5C3E - chains A and I of the 15 polymer chains in the assembly; structure by X-ray diffraction, 3.70 A resolution.

# Chain A
Name: DNA-directed RNA polymerase II subunit RPB1
From: Saccharomyces cerevisiae (strain ATCC 204508 / S288c)
Notes: EC 2.7.7.6
UniProt: P04050 (RPB1_YEAST); residue numbers follow UniProt; this construct covers 1-1733
Sequence (1733 residues; each row starts with the number of its first residue):
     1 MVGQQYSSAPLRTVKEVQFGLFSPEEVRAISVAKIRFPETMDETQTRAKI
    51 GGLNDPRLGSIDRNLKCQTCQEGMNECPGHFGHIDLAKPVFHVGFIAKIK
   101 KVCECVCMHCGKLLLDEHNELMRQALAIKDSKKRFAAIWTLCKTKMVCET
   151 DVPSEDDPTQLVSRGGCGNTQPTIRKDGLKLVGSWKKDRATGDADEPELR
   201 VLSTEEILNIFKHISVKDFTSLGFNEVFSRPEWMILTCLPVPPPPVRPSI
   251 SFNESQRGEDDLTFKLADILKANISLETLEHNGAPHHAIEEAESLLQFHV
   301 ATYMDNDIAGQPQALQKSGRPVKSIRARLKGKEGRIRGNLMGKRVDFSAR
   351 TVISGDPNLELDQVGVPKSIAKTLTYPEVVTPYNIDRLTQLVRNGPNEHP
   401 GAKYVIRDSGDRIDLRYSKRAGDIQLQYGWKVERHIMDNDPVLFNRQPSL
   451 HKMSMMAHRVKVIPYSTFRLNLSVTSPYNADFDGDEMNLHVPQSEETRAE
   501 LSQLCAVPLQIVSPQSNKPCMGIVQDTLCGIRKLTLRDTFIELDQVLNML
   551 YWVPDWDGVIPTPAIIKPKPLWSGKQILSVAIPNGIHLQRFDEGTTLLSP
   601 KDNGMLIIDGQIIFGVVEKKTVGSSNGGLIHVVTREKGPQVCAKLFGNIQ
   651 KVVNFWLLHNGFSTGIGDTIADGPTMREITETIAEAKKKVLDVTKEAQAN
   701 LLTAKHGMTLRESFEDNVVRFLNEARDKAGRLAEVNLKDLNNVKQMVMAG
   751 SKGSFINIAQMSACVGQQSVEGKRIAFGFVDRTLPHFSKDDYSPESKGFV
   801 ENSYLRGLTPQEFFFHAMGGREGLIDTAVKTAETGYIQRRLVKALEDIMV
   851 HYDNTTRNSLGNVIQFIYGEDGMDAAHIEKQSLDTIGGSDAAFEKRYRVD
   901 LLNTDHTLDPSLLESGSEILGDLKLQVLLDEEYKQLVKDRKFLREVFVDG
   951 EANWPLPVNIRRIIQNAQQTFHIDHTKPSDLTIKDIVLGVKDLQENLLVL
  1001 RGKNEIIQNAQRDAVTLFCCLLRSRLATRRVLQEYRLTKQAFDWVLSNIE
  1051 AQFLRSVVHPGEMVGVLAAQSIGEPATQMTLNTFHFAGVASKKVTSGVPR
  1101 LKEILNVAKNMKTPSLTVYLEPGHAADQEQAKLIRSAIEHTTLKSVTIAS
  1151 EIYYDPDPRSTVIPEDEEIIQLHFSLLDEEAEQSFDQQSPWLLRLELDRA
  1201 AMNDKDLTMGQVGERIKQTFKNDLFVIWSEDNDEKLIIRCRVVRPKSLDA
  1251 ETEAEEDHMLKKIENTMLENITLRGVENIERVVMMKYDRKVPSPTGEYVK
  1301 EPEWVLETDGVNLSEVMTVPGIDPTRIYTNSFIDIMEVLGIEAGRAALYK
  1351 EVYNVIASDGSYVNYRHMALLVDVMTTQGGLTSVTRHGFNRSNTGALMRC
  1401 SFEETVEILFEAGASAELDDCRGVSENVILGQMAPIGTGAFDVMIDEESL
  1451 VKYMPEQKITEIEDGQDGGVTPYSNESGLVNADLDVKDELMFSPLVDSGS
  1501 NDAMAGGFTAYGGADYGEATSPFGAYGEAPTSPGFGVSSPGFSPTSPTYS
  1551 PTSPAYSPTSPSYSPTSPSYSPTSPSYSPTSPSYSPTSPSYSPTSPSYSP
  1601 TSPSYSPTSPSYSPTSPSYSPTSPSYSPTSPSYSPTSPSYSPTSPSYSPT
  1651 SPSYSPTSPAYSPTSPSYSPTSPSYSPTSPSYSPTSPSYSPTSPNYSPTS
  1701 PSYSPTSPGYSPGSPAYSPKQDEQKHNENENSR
Unresolved in the structure: 1, 44, 1084-1088, 1176-1184, 1246-1253, 1455-1733
Metal / ion sites: Zn2+ site 1: Cys67, His80; Zn2+ site 2: Cys110, Cys167; Mg2+: Asp481 (shared with 1 residue of chain R)
Swiss-Prot annotation at these positions:
  - region: Pro248 to Asp260 (Lid loop), Asn306 to Lys323 (Rudder loop), Pro810 to Glu822 (Bridging helix)
  - binding site (Zn(2+)): Cys67, Cys70, Cys77, His80, Cys107, Cys110, Cys148, Cys167
  - binding site (Mg(2+)): Asp481, Asp483, Asp485
  - modified residue: Thr1471 (Phosphothreonine)
  - cross-link (Glycyl lysine isopeptide (Lys-Gly)): Lys695 (interchain with G-Cter in ubiquitin), Lys1246 (interchain with G-Cter in ubiquitin), Lys1350 (interchain with G-Cter in ubiquitin)
  - natural variant: Ser1653 to Pro1659 (deletion: In strain: A364A)
  - mutagenesis: Lys1246 (K1246R: Impairs ubiquitination during transcription stress)

# Chain I
Name: DNA-directed RNA polymerase II subunit RPB9
From: Saccharomyces cerevisiae (strain ATCC 204508 / S288c)
UniProt: P27999 (RPB9_YEAST); residues 1-122 here = UniProt positions 1-122
Sequence (122 residues; numbered 1 to 122; the number before each row is that of its first residue):
     1 MTTFRFCRDCNNMLYPREDKENNRLLFECRTCSYVEEAGSPLVYRHELIT
    51 NIGETAGVVQDIGSDPTLPRSDRECPKCHSRENVFFQSQQRRKDTSMVLF
   101 FVCLSCSHIFTSDQKNKRTQFS
Unresolved in the structure: 1, 116-122
Metal / ion sites: Zn2+ site 1: Cys10, Cys29, Cys32; Zn2+ site 2: Cys75, Cys78, Cys106
Swiss-Prot annotation at these positions:
  - zinc finger: Cys7 to Cys32 (C4-type), Ser71 to Thr111 (TFIIS-type)
  - binding site (Zn(2+)): Cys7, Cys10, Cys29, Cys32, Cys75, Cys78, Cys103, Cys106
  - modified residue: Ser40 (Phosphoserine)

# How chain A and chain I interact
Contacting residue pairs - 65 pairs, chain A then chain I:
  Ala697(A) with Ser96(I); Met97(I); Val98(I)
  Gln698(A) with Val98(I); Leu99(I); Ser112(I), hydrogen bond (backbone-side chain)
  Ala699(A) with Ser112(I); Gln114(I), hydrogen bond (backbone-backbone)
  Asn700(A) with Val98(I); Asp113(I), hydrogen bond; Lys115(I)
  Leu701(A) with Gln114(I)
  Thr709(A) with Lys93(I); Asp94(I)
  Leu710(A) with Ser96(I)
  Arg711(A) with Gln87(I), hydrogen bond; Thr95(I), hydrogen bond; Ser96(I), hydrogen bond (side chain-backbone); Met97(I)
  Phe714(A) with Met97(I), hydrophobic
  Asp781(A) with Arg91(I), salt bridge
  Arg782(A) with Thr67(I)
  Ser788(A) with Thr67(I); Pro69(I)
  Lys789(A) with Asp65(I), salt bridge; Thr67(I), hydrogen bond (backbone-backbone); Leu68(I); Pro69(I)
  Asp790(A) with Phe86(I); Gln87(I), hydrogen bond (side chain-backbone)
  Tyr792(A) with Gln87(I)
  Lys1144(A) with Leu48(I)
  Thr1147(A) with Leu48(I); Ile49(I)
  Ile1148(A) with Glu47(I); Leu48(I), hydrogen bond (backbone-backbone); Ile49(I), hydrogen bond (backbone-backbone)
  Ala1149(A) with Arg45(I); Glu47(I); Leu48(I), hydrophobic
  Ser1150(A) with Arg45(I); His46(I), hydrogen bond (backbone-backbone); Leu48(I)
  Glu1151(A) with Leu42(I); Tyr44(I); Arg45(I), salt bridge
  Ile1152(A) with Leu42(I); Val43(I), hydrogen bond (backbone-backbone); Tyr44(I), hydrogen bond (backbone-backbone)
  Tyr1153(A) with Pro41(I); Leu42(I)
  Tyr1154(A) with Glu18(I), hydrogen bond; Asn23(I); Arg24(I), hydrogen bond (side chain-backbone); Leu25(I); Pro41(I), hydrogen bond (backbone-backbone)
  Val1162(A) with Pro41(I), hydrophobic
  Pro1190(A) with Glu18(I)
  Trp1191(A) with Leu25(I), hydrophobic; Val43(I), hydrophobic
  Glu1196(A) with Arg45(I), salt bridge
  Asp1257(A) with Pro16(I)
  Lys1261(A) with Tyr44(I)
  Glu1264(A) with His46(I)
  Leu1268(A) with Leu48(I), hydrophobic
Also at the interface, not in a pair above, chain A (38 interface residues in all): Leu702, Val780, Val1146, Pro1156, Asp1198, Ala1254
Also at the interface, not in a pair above, chain I (35 interface residues in all): Lys20, Ser88, Gln89

# Overview
38 residues of chain A and 35 residues of chain I are in contact, with 16 hydrogen bonds and 4 salt bridges.
Polar pairs include Asp781(A)-Arg91(I), Lys789(A)-Asp65(I) and Glu1151(A)-Arg45(I).
Chain A is DNA-directed RNA polymerase II subunit RPB1 and chain I is DNA-directed RNA polymerase II subunit
RPB9, both from Saccharomyces cerevisiae (strain ATCC 204508 / S288c); the structure, Crystal structure of a
transcribing RNA Polymerase II complex reveals a complete transcription bubble, was determined by X-ray
diffraction together with 5C44, 5C4A, 5C4J and 5C4X from the same study.
